4DQL - chain A; structure by X-ray diffraction, 2.15 A resolution.

Chain A:
Molecule: Bifunctional P-450/NADPH-P450 reductase
From: Bacillus megaterium
Notes: EC 1.14.14.1, 1.6.2.4; fragment: Cytochrome P450 BM3
UniProt: P14779 (CPXB_BACME); residues 657-1049 here = UniProt positions 657-1049
Chain sequence (393 residues; row label = number of the first residue in the row):
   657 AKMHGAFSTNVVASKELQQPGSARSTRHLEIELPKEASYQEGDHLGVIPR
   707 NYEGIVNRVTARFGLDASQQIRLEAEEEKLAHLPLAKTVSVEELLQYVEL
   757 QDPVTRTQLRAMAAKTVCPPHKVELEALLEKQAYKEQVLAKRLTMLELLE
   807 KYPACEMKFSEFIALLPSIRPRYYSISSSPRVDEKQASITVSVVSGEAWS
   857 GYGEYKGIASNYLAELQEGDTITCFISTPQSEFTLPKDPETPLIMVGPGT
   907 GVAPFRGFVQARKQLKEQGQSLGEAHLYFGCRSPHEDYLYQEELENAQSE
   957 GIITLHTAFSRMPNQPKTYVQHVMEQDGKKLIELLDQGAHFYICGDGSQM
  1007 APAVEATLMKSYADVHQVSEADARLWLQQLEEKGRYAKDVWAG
Unresolved in the structure: 657-660, 731-741
Small-molecule neighbours:
  - FAD (flavin-adenine dinucleotide): His-700, Gln-757, Arg-798, Arg-828, Tyr-829, Tyr-830, Ser-831, Thr-846, Val-847, Ser-848, Val-850, Gly-852, Glu-853, Ala-854, Trp-855, Tyr-861, Gly-863, Ile-864, Ala-865, Ser-866, Thr-906, Ala-909, Asp-1045, Trp-1047, Gly-1049
  - NADP (NAP; NADP nicotinamide-adenine-dinucleotide phosphate): Arg-680, Ser-848, Val-850, Pro-904, Gly-905, Thr-906, Gly-936, Cys-937, Arg-938, Ser-966, Arg-967, Lys-973, Tyr-975, Gln-977, Gln-1005, Met-1006, Gly-1049

In short:
Bound to chain A: flavin-adenine dinucleotide and NADP.
Chain A is Bifunctional P-450/NADPH-P450 reductase (Bacillus megaterium); the structure, Crystal structure of
the FAD binding domain of cytochrome P450 BM3 in complex with NADP+, was determined by X-ray diffraction,
deposited together with 4DQK.
